Entry 7C9Z (electron microscopy, 3.60 A resolution); this record covers chains B and C of the 4 polymer chains in the assembly.

Chain B:
Protein: VP2
From: Coxsackievirus B1
UniProt: P08291 (POLG_CXB1J); residues 1-263 here correspond to UniProt positions 70-332 (UniProt number = residue number + 69)
Sequence (263 residues; each row starts with the number of its first residue):
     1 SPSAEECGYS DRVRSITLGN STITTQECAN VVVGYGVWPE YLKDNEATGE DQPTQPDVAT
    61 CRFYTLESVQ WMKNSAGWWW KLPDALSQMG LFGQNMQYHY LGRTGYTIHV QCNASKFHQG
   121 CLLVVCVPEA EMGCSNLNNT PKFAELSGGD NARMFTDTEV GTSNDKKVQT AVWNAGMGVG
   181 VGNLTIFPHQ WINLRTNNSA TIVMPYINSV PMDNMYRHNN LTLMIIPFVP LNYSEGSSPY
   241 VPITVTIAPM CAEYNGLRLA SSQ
Not modelled in the structure: 1-7, 262-263

Chain C:
Protein: VP3
From: Coxsackievirus B1
UniProt: P08291 (POLG_CXB1J); residues 1-238 here correspond to UniProt positions 333-570 (UniProt number = residue number + 332)
Sequence (238 residues; each row starts with the number of its first residue):
     1 GLPVMTTPGS TQFLTSDDFQ SPSAMPQFDV TPEMQIPGRV NNLMEIAEVD SVVPVNNTDN
    61 NVNGLKAYQI PVQSNSDNRR QVFGFPLQPG ANNVLNRTLL GEILNYYTHW SGSIKLTFMF
   121 CGSAMATGKF LLAYSPPGAG VPKNRRDAML GTHVIWDVGL QSSCVLCVPW ISQTHYRYVV
   181 EDEYTAAGYV TCWYQTNIIV PADVQSTCDI LCFVSACNDF SVRMLKDTPF IRQDNFYQ

Chain B / chain C interface:
Pairs across the interface - 43 pairs, chain B then chain C:
  Glu46(B) - Met34(C)
  Lys116(B) - Ala124(C)
  Lys116(B) - Met125(C)
  Phe117(B) - Asp203(C)
  Phe117(B) - Val204(C)  hydrophobic
  His118(B) - Ser123(C)
  Gln119(B) - Ser123(C)
  Gln119(B) - Gln205(C)
  Gln119(B) - Thr207(C)  hydrogen bond (side chain-backbone)
  Trp173(B) - Asn63(C)
  Val181(B) - Tyr68(C)
  Gly182(B) - Ser51(C)
  Gly182(B) - Val52(C)
  Gly182(B) - Tyr68(C)  hydrogen bond (backbone-side chain)
  Asn183(B) - Thr98(C)
  Asn183(B) - Leu99(C)
  Asn183(B) - Glu102(C)
  Thr185(B) - Val49(C)
  Thr185(B) - Asp50(C)  hydrogen bond (side chain-backbone)
  Thr185(B) - Ser51(C)
  Ile186(B) - Leu99(C)  hydrophobic
  Trp191(B) - Phe213(C)  hydrophobic
  Asn193(B) - Phe120(C)
  Asn193(B) - Cys121(C)  hydrogen bond
  Arg195(B) - Phe120(C)
  Arg195(B) - Gly122(C)  hydrogen bond (side chain-backbone)
  Arg195(B) - Ser123(C)  hydrogen bond (side chain-backbone)
  Arg195(B) - Ala124(C)
  Arg195(B) - Ala126(C)  hydrogen bond (side chain-backbone)
  Arg195(B) - Val158(C)
  Arg195(B) - Gly159(C)
  Tyr206(B) - Pro37(C)
  Ile207(B) - Pro37(C)
  Asn208(B) - Ile36(C)
  Ile226(B) - Leu65(C)  hydrophobic
  Phe228(B) - Leu65(C)  hydrophobic
  Phe228(B) - Gln69(C)
  Val229(B) - Leu211(C)  hydrophobic
  Asn232(B) - Gln205(C)  hydrogen bond
  Tyr233(B) - Gln205(C)
  Ser234(B) - Asp203(C)
  Ser234(B) - Val204(C)
  Ser234(B) - Gln205(C)
Also at the interface, not in a pair above, chain B (32 interface residues in all): Tyr35, Val37, Cys121, Val172, Pro205, Ser209, Pro227, Pro230, Glu235
Also at the interface, not in a pair above, chain C (36 interface residues in all): Gly38, Ile46, Gly64, Arg97, Met119, Ala202, Cys208

In short:
The interface between chain B and chain C involves 32 residues on one side and 36 on the other, with 8
hydrogen bonds. Among the polar pairs are Gln119(B)-Thr207(C), Gly182(B)-Tyr68(C) and Thr185(B)-Asp50(C).
Chain B is VP2 and chain C is VP3, both from Coxsackievirus B1; the structure, Coxsackievirus B1 F-particle,
was determined by electron microscopy, deposited together with 7C9S, 7C9T, 7C9U, 7C9V, 7C9W, 7C9X and 7C9Y.
